4LQI - chains L and M of the 28 polymer chains in the assembly; structure by X-ray diffraction, 2.70 A resolution.

== Chain L ==
Protein: Proteasome subunit beta type-6
Organism: Saccharomyces cerevisiae
Notes: EC 3.4.25.1
UniProt: P23724 (PSB6_YEAST); residues -9 to 212 here correspond to UniProt positions 20-241 (UniProt number = residue number + 29)
Chain sequence (222 residues; row label = number of the first residue in the row; numbers below 1 keep their minus sign (Gln-9 is residue -9)):
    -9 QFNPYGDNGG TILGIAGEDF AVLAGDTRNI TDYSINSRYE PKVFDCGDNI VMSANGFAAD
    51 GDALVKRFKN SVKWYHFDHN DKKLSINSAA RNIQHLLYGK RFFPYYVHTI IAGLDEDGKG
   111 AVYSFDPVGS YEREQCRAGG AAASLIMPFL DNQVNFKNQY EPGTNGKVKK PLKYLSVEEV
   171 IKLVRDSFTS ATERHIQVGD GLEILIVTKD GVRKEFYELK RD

== Chain M ==
Protein: Proteasome subunit beta type-7
Organism: Saccharomyces cerevisiae
Notes: EC 3.4.25.1
UniProt: P30657 (PSB7_YEAST); the construct lacks a stretch of the UniProt sequence and is renumbered around it, so the offset changes along the chain: -8 to -1 = UniProt 34-41; 1-70 = UniProt 42-111; 74-92 = UniProt 120-138; 93-105 = UniProt 141-153; 3 more segments
Chain sequence (233 residues; numbered -8 to 211 plus 18 insertion-coded residues; 5 numbers in that range are skipped by the numbering (no residue carries them; nothing is unmodelled there); the number before each row is that of its first residue; a row labelled like 72B-72D holds insertion residues (72B, then the next letters in order); numbers below 1 keep their minus sign (Thr-8 is residue -8)):
    -8 TQQPIVTG
     1 TSVISMKYDN GVIIAADNLG SYGSLLRFNG VERLIPVGDN TVVGISGDIS DMQHIERLLK
    61 DLVTENAYDN
   70A P
   70C L
    71 A
   71A D
    72 A
72B-72D EEA
    74 LEPSYIFEYL ATVMYQRRS
92A-92B KM
    93 NPLWNAIIVA GVQ
105A-105B SN
   106 GDQFLRYVNL LGVTYSSPTL ATGFGAHMAN PLLRKV
141A-141G VDRESDI
   144 PKTTVQVAEE AIVNAMRVLY YRDARSSRNF SLAIIDKN
  181A T
   183 GLTFKKNLQV ENMKWDFAKD IKGYGTQKI

== Chain L / chain M interface ==
Pairs across the interface (41; chain L residue first):
  Gln-9(L) - Thr-8(M)  hydrogen bond
  Phe-8(L) - Thr-8(M)
  Phe-8(L) - Met92B(M)  hydrophobic
  Phe-8(L) - Pro94(M)  hydrophobic
  Phe-8(L) - Trp96(M)  hydrophobic
  Phe-8(L) - Leu116(M)  hydrophobic
  Asn-7(L) - Leu116(M)
  Pro-6(L) - Arg91(M)  hydrogen bond (backbone-side chain)
  Pro-6(L) - Met92B(M)  hydrophobic
  Pro-6(L) - Leu116(M)
  Tyr-5(L) - Arg91(M)
  Tyr-5(L) - Leu116(M)
  Asn-2(L) - Val118(M)
  Asn19(L) - Tyr120(M)
  Ser24(L) - His132(M)
  Ile25(L) - Arg139(M)  hydrogen bond (backbone-side chain)
  Asn26(L) - Tyr120(M)  hydrogen bond
  Asn26(L) - Ser122(M)
  Ser27(L) - Ser121(M)  hydrogen bond (side chain-backbone)
  Arg28(L) - Asp141B(M)  salt bridge
  Glu30(L) - Arg111(M)  salt bridge
  Glu30(L) - Tyr120(M)
  Glu30(L) - Ser121(M)  hydrogen bond (side chain-backbone)
  Phe47(L) - Arg91(M)
  Phe47(L) - Leu116(M)
  Phe47(L) - Val118(M)  hydrophobic
  Ala49(L) - Tyr88(M)
  Ala49(L) - Leu116(M)
  Ala49(L) - Gly117(M)
  Ala49(L) - Val118(M)
  Asp50(L) - Tyr88(M)  hydrogen bond
  Asp50(L) - Arg91(M)  salt bridge
  Asp52(L) - Thr119(M)  hydrogen bond
  Ala53(L) - Tyr88(M)
  Lys56(L) - Glu81(M)  salt bridge
  Phe93(L) - Arg91(M)
  Phe93(L) - Ser92(M)
  Tyr95(L) - Tyr88(M)
  Glu208(L) - Arg141C(M)  salt bridge
  Arg211(L) - Asp141B(M)  salt bridge
  Arg211(L) - Arg141C(M)
Other interface residues (no listed pair), chain L (26 interface residues in all): Gly-4, Tyr29, Ala48
Other interface residues (no listed pair), chain M (23 interface residues in all): Leu115, Leu125, Ala131

== Summary ==
26 residues of chain L and 23 residues of chain M are in contact, with 8 hydrogen bonds and 6 salt bridges.
Polar contacts include Arg28(L)-Asp141B(M), Glu30(L)-Arg111(M) and Asp50(L)-Arg91(M).
Chain L is Proteasome subunit beta type-6 and chain M is Proteasome subunit beta type-7, both from
Saccharomyces cerevisiae; the structure, Yeast 20S Proteasome in complex with Vibralactone, was determined by
X-ray diffraction.
